Entry 4L3H (X-ray diffraction, 1.79 A resolution); this record covers chains B and F of the 6 polymer chains in the assembly.

# Chain B
Molecule: Methylamine utilization protein MauG
Organism: Paracoccus denitrificans
Notes: EC 1.-.-.-
UniProt: Q51658 (MAUG_PARDP); residues 1-367 here correspond to UniProt positions 21-387 (UniProt number = residue number + 20)
Sequence (373 residues; each row starts with the number of its first residue):
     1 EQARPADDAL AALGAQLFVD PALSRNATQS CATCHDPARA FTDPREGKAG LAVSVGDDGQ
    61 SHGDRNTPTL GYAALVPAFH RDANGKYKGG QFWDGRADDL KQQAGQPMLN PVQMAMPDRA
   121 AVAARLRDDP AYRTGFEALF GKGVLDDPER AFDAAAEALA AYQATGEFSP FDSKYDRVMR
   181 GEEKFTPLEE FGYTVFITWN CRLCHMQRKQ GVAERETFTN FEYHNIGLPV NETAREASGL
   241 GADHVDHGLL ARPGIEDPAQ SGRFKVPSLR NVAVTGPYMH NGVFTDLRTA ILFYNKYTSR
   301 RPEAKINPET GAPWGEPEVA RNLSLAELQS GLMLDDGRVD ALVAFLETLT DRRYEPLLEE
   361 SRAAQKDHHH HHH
Disordered / not traced: 1-5, 363-373
Differences from the reference sequence: engineered mutation Gln113 (Glu133 in Q51658); expression tag (368-373)
Bound ions: heme c Fe site 1 near His35 (its only coordinating residue here); Ca2+: Asn66, Thr275, Pro277; heme c Fe site 2: His205, Tyr294; Na+ site 1: Asn231, Thr233; Na+ site 2: Leu250, Arg252, Ile255
Residues lining bound ligands:
  - heme c (HEC), molecule 1: Gln29, Ser30, Cys31, Cys34, His35, Arg45, Ser54, Val55, Gly56, Arg65, Asn66, Thr67, Pro68, Thr69, Leu70, Gln91, Phe92, Trp93, Arg96, Leu100, Gln103, Ala104, Pro107, Met108, Gln113, Met114, Leu159, Gln163, Lys265
  - heme c (HEC), molecule 2: Trp93, Asn200, Cys201, Cys204, His205, His224, Ile226, Leu228, Phe264, Lys265, Val266, Pro267, Leu269, Val272, Tyr278, Met279, His280, Leu287, Ala290, Ile291, Tyr294, Ser324, Glu327, Leu328, Leu334, Leu342, Leu346
UniProt features mapped onto this chain:
  - binding site (heme c): Cys31, Cys34, His35, Cys201, Cys204, His205, His280

# Chain F
Molecule: Methylamine dehydrogenase heavy chain
Organism: Paracoccus denitrificans
Notes: EC 1.4.99.3
UniProt: A1BB97 (A1BB97_PARDP); residues 2-386 here correspond to UniProt positions 33-417 (UniProt number = residue number + 31)
Sequence (385 residues; numbered 2 to 386; the number before each row is that of its first residue):
     2 DAPEAETQAQ ETQGQAAARA AAADLAAGQD DEPRILEAPA PDARRVYVND PAHFAAVTQQ
    62 FVIDGEAGRV IGMIDGGFLP NPVVADDGSF IAHASTVFSR IARGERTDYV EVFDPVTLLP
   122 TADIELPDAP RFLVGTYPWM TSLTPDGKTL LFYQFSPAPA VGVVDLEGKA FKRMLDVPDC
   182 YHIFPTAPDT FFMHCRDGSL AKVAFGTEGT PEITHTEVFH PEDEFLINHP AYSQKAGRLV
   242 WPTYTGKIHQ IDLSSGDAKF LPAVEALTEA ERADGWRPGG WQQVAYHRAL DRIYLLVDQR
   302 DEWRHKTASR FVVVLDAKTG ERLAKFEMGH EIDSINVSQD EKPLLYALST GDKTLYIHDA
   362 ESGEELRSVN QLGHGPQVIT TADMG
Disordered / not traced: 2-10
Disulfide bonds: Cys181-Cys196

# How chain B and chain F interact
Pairs across the interface (15; chain B residue first):
  Phe191(B) - Arg197(F)
  Thr298(B) - Pro158(F)
  Arg300(B) - Pro158(F)
  Arg301(B) - Ala159(F)
  Arg301(B) - Asp177(F)  salt bridge
  Arg301(B) - Val178(F)
  Gly331(B) - Ser157(F)  hydrogen bond (backbone-side chain)
  Gly331(B) - Pro158(F)
  Leu332(B) - Phe156(F)  hydrophobic
  Leu332(B) - Ser157(F)
  Leu332(B) - Pro158(F)
  Met333(B) - Pro158(F)  hydrogen bond (backbone-backbone)
  Met333(B) - Ala159(F)  hydrophobic
  Arg338(B) - Asp180(F)  salt bridge
  Arg338(B) - Arg197(F)
Interface residues without a listed pair, chain B (9 interface residues in all): Asp335
Interface residues without a listed pair, chain F (10 interface residues in all): Asp129, Pro160

# Overview
The interface between chain B and chain F involves 9 residues on one side and 10 on the other; the contacts
include 2 hydrogen bonds and 2 salt bridges. Polar pairs include Arg301(B)-Asp177(F), Arg338(B)-Asp180(F) and
Gly331(B)-Ser157(F). Chain B binds heme c.
Here chain B is Methylamine utilization protein MauG and chain F is Methylamine dehydrogenase heavy chain,
both from Paracoccus denitrificans. Entry 4L3H (Crystal Structure of the E113Q-MauG/pre-Methylamine
Dehydrogenase Complex After Treatment with Hydrogen Peroxide) was determined by X-ray diffraction (same
publication as 4L1Q and 4L3G).
